Entry 7S61 (electron microscopy, 4.00 A resolution); this record covers chains B and E of the 5 polymer chains in the assembly.

Chain B:
Molecule: ATP-sensitive inward rectifier potassium channel 11
Organism: Homo sapiens
UniProt: B2RC52 (B2RC52_HUMAN); numbering as in UniProt (aligned over 1-390)
Sequence (390 residues; row label = number of the first residue in the row):
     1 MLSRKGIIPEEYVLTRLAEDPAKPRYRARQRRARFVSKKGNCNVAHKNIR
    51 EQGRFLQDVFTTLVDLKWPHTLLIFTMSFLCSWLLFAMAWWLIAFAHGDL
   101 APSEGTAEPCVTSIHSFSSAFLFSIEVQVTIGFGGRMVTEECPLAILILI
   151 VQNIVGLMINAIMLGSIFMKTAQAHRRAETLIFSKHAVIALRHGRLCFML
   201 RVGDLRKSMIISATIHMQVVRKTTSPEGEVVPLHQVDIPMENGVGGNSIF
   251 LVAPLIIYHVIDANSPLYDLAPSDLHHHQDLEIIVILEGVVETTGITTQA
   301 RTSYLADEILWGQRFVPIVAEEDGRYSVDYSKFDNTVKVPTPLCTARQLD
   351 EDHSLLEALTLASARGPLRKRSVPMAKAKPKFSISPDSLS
Not modelled in the structure: 1-31, 353-390
Sequence notes: engineered mutation Ser166 (Cys in B2RC52), Asp334 (Gly in B2RC52)
Disulfide bonds: Cys110-Cys142

Chain E:
Molecule: ATP-binding cassette sub-family C member 8
Organism: Homo sapiens
UniProt: Q09428 (ABCC8_HUMAN); residues 3-1582 here correspond to UniProt positions 2-1581 (UniProt number = residue number - 1)
Sequence (1582 residues; each row starts with the number of its first residue):
     1 MGPLAFCGSENHSAAYRVDQGVLNNGCFVDALNVVPHVFLLFITFPILFI
    51 GWGSQSSKVHIHHSTWLHFPGHNLRWILTFMLLFVLVCEIAEGILSDGVT
   101 ESHHLHLYMPAGMAFMAAVTSVVYYHNIETSNFPKLLIALLVYWTLAFIT
   151 KTIKFVKFLDHAIGFSQLRFCLTGLLVILYGMLLLVEVNVIRVRRYIFFK
   201 TPREVKPPEDLQDLGVRFLQPFVNLLSKGTYWWMNAFIKTAHKKPIDLRA
   251 IGKLPIAMRALTNYQRLCEAFDAQVRKDIQGTQGARAIWQALSHAFGRRL
   301 VLSSTFRILADLLGFAGPLCIFGIVDHLGKENDVFQPKTQFLGVYFVSSQ
   351 EFLANAYVLAVLLFLALLLQRTFLQASYYVAIETGINLRGAIQTKIYNKI
   401 MHLSTSNLSMGEMTAGQICNLVAIDTNQLMWFFFLCPNLWAMPVQIIVGV
   451 ILLYYILGVSALIGAAVIILLAPVQYFVATKLSQAQRSTLEYSNERLKQT
   501 NEMLRGIKLLKLYAWENIFRTRVETTRRKEMTSLRAFAIYTSISIFMNTA
   551 IPIAAVLITFVGHVSFFKEADFSPSVAFASLSLFHILVTPLFLLSSVVRS
   601 TVKALVSVQKLSEFLSSAEIREEQCAPHEPTPQGPASKYQAVPLRVVNRK
   651 RPAREDCRGLTGPLQSLVPSADGDADNCCVQIMGGYFTWTPDGIPTLSNI
   701 TIRIPRGQLTMIVGQVGCGKSSLLLAALGEMQKVSGAVFWSSLPDSEIGE
   751 DPSPERETATDLDIRKRGPVAYASQKPWLLNATVEENIIFESPFNKQRYK
   801 MVIEACSLQPDIDILPHGDQTQIGERGINLSGGQRQRISVARALYQHANV
   851 VFLDDPFSALDIHLSDHLMQAGILELLRDDKRTVVLVTHKLQYLPHADWI
   901 IAMKDGTIQREGTLKDFQRSECQLFEHWKTLMNRQDQELEKETVTERKAT
   951 EPPQGLSRAMSSRDGLLQDEEEEEEEAAESEEDDNLSSMLHQRAEIPWRA
  1001 CAKYLSSAGILLLSLLVFSQLLKHMVLVAIDYWLAKWTDSALTLTPAARN
  1051 CSLSQECTLDQTVYAMVFTVLCSLGIVLCLVTSVTVEWTGLKVAKRLHRS
  1101 LLNRIILAPMRFFETTPLGSILNRFSSDCNTIDQHIPSTLECLSRSTLLC
  1151 VSALAVISYVTPVFLVALLPLAIVCYFIQKYFRVASRDLQQLDDTTQLPL
  1201 LSHFAETVEGLTTIRAFRYEARFQQKLLEYTDSNNIASLFLTAANRWLEV
  1251 RMEYIGACVVLIAAVTSISNSLHRELSAGLVGLGLTYALMVSNYLNWMVR
  1301 NLADMELQLGAVKRIHGLLKTEAESYEGLLAPSLIPKNWPDQGKIQIQNL
  1351 SVRYDSSLKPVLKHVNALIAPGQKIGICGRTGSGKSSFSLAFFRMVDTFE
  1401 GHIIIDGIDIAKLPLHTLRSRLSIILQDPVLFSGTIRFNLDPERKCSDST
  1451 LWEALEIAQLKLVVKALPGGLDAIITEGGENFSQGQRQLFCLARAFVRKT
  1501 SIFIMDEATASIDMATENILQKVVMTAFADRTVVTIAHRVHTILSADLVI
  1551 VLKRGAILEFDKPEKLLSRKDSVFASFVRADK
Not modelled in the structure: 62-63, 197-209, 275-283, 331-346, 622-675, 742-766, 944-996, 1042-1059
Sequence notes: expression tag (1-2)
Disulfide bonds: Cys7-Cys27
Metal / ion sites: Mg2+: Ser721, Gln775 (together with ATP)
Residues lining bound ligands:
  - ADP (adenosine-5'-diphosphate): Ile814, Glu1114, Tyr1354, Leu1358, Val1361, Arg1380, Thr1381, Gly1382, Ser1383, Gly1384, Lys1385, Ser1386, Ser1387
  - ATP (adenosine-5'-triphosphate): Ser409, Met410, Trp689, Thr696, Gln715, Val716, Gly717, Cys718, Gly719, Lys720, Ser721, Ser722, Gln775, His889, Glu1480, Asn1481, Phe1482, Ser1483, Gln1484, Gly1485, Gln1486, Ser1511
Swiss-Prot annotation at these positions:
  - binding site (ATP): Trp689, Gly717, Ser721, Ser722, Ser1483
  - binding site (Mg(2+)): Ser721, Gln775
  - binding site (ADP): Thr1381, Gly1382, Gly1384, Lys1385, Ser1386, Ser1387
  - glycosylation (N-linked (GlcNAc...) asparagine): Asn11, Asn1050

Chain B / chain E interface:
Residue-residue contacts (40):
  Ala45(B) - Val59(E)
  His46(B) - Val59(E)
  His46(B) - His60(E)
  Asn48(B) - His60(E)
  Ile49(B) - His60(E)
  Arg50(B) - Ser64(E)
  Arg50(B) - Thr65(E)  hydrogen bond
  Arg50(B) - Thr130(E)
  Gln52(B) - Trp52(E)
  Gln52(B) - Ser131(E)
  Gly53(B) - Ser131(E)
  Phe55(B) - Gln55(E)
  Leu56(B) - Ile47(E)  hydrophobic
  Leu56(B) - Gly51(E)
  Leu56(B) - Ile128(E)  hydrophobic
  Leu56(B) - Ser131(E)
  Val59(B) - Ile50(E)
  Thr62(B) - Ile50(E)
  Thr62(B) - Gln55(E)
  Leu63(B) - Ile50(E)  hydrophobic
  Leu66(B) - Ser54(E)
  Leu66(B) - Gln55(E)
  Ile74(B) - Phe49(E)  hydrophobic
  Met77(B) - Phe45(E)  hydrophobic
  Cys81(B) - Phe42(E)  hydrophobic
  Leu84(B) - Phe42(E)  hydrophobic
  Leu85(B) - Phe42(E)  hydrophobic
  Met88(B) - Val34(E)  hydrophobic
  Met88(B) - Val35(E)  hydrophobic
  Met88(B) - Val38(E)  hydrophobic
  Trp91(B) - Phe6(E)  hydrophobic
  Phe95(B) - Tyr16(E)  hydrophobic
  Phe95(B) - Cys27(E)  hydrophobic
  Phe95(B) - Phe28(E)  hydrophobic
  Gly98(B) - Val18(E)
  Leu100(B) - Tyr16(E)
  Ala101(B) - Tyr16(E)  hydrophobic
  Ala101(B) - Arg17(E)
  Pro102(B) - Ser13(E)
  Ser103(B) - Arg17(E)  hydrogen bond
Other interface residues (no listed pair), chain B (31 interface residues in all): Asp65, His70, Leu92, Ala96, His97
Other interface residues (no listed pair), chain E (31 interface residues in all): Ala15, Ala31, Leu32, Phe39, Phe133

Summary:
The chain B/chain E interface involves 31 residues from each chain, with 2 hydrogen bonds. Polar pairs include
Arg50(B)-Thr65(E) and Ser103(B)-Arg17(E). Ligands of chain E: ADP and ATP.
Chain B is ATP-sensitive inward rectifier potassium channel 11 and chain E is ATP-binding cassette sub-family
C member 8, both from Homo sapiens; the structure, Human KATP channel in open conformation, focused on Kir and
one SUR, position 5, was determined by electron microscopy, deposited together with 7S5X, 7S5Y, 7S5Z and 7S60.
